PDB entry 9GER | electron microscopy, 3.58 A resolution | chains D and I of the 14 polymer chains in the assembly

[Chain D]
Name: Histone H2B 1.1
From: Xenopus laevis
UniProt: P02281 (H2B11_XENLA); residues 26-121 here correspond to UniProt positions 30-125 (UniProt number = residue number + 4)
Amino-acid sequence (96 residues; numbered 26 to 121; the number before each row is that of its first residue):
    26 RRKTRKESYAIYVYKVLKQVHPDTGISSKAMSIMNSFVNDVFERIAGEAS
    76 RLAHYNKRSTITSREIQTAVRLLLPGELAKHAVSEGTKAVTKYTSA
Not modelled in the structure: 26-27
Construct notes: conflict Thr29 (Ser33 in P02281)
Curated features (UniProtKB/Swiss-Prot):
  - glycosylation: Ser109 (O-linked (GlcNAc) serine)
  - cross-link: Lys117 (Glycyl lysine isopeptide (Lys-Gly) (interchain with G-Cter in ubiquitin))

[Chain I]
Molecule: Widom-601 DNA
Sequence (147 nucleotides; row label = number of the first residue in the row; numbers below 1 keep their minus sign (DA-73 is residue -73)):
   -73 ATCGGATGTATATATCTGACACGTGCCTGGAGACTAGGGAGTAATCCCCT
   -23 TGGCGGTTAAAACGCGGGGGACAGCGCGTACGTGCGTTTAAGCGGTGCTA
    27 GAGCTGTCTACGACCAATTGAGCGGCCTCGGCACCGGGATTCTCGAT
Not modelled in the structure: -73, 73

[How chain D and chain I interact]
Pairs across the interface (7; chain D residue first):
  Thr29(D) - DC30(I)  phosphate contact
  Arg30(D) - DC-47(I)  base contact
  Ile51(D) - DA-53(I)  phosphate contact
  Arg83(D) - DA-34(I)  phosphate contact
  Arg83(D) - DG-33(I)  salt bridge to the phosphate
  Ser84(D) - DA-34(I)  phosphate contact
  Thr85(D) - DA-34(I)  hydrogen bond to the phosphate
Other interface residues (no listed pair), chain D (9 interface residues in all): Tyr39, Gly50, Ser53
Other interface residues (no listed pair), chain I (8 interface residues in all): DC-54, DC-52, DG-35

[In short]
9 residues of chain D face 8 of chain I across their interface, with 1 hydrogen bond and 1 salt bridge. Among
the polar pairs are Thr85(D)-DA-34(I) and Arg83(D)-DG-33(I).
Here chain D is Histone H2B 1.1 (Xenopus laevis) and chain I is Widom-601 DNA. Entry 9GER (Native dimeric
Myeloperoxidase bound to nucleosome core particle, intermediate state; composite map) was determined by
electron microscopy together with 9GEN, 9GEO, 9GEP, 9GEQ, 9IHD, 9IHE and 9IHF from the same study.
